Entry 4HZ9 (X-ray diffraction, 2.40 A resolution); this record covers chains A and B of the 3 polymer chains in the assembly.

# Chain A
Name: Putative cytoplasmic protein
Source organism: Ralstonia pickettii
Reference sequence: C6BHF2 (C6BHF2_RALP1); numbering as in UniProt (aligned over 1-119)
Sequence (119 residues; each row starts with the number of its first residue):
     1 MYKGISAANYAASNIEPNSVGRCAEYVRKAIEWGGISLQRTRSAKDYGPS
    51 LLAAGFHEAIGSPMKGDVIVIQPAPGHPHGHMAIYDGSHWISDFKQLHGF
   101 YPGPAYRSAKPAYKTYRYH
Disordered / not traced: 1

# Chain B
Name: Putative periplasmic protein
Source organism: Ralstonia pickettii
Reference sequence: C6BHF3 (C6BHF3_RALP1); residues 23-151 here = UniProt positions 23-151
Sequence (150 residues; row label = number of the first residue in the row):
     2 MGSSHHHHHHENLYFQGHMGSAQAAVSQNSPEAAAISFYTWFIQHDSDQT
    52 YPLSEPDIERYVATDTVGRLRNDYAHAGPPNGVDYFLKVQDYDSRDWLAH
   102 IQVQRALMLGDVAVVPVSFGSQDPVHVLVFLKRVDATWKIIKIDDTWEYR
Disordered / not traced: 2-28
Differences from the reference sequence: expression tag (2-22)

# Chain A / chain B interface
Contacting residue pairs (32):
  P75(A) with Y75(B); A76(B); H77(B)
  G76(A) with A78(B)
  F94(A) with D92(B)
  K95(A) with D92(B)
  Q96(A) with D92(B)
  L97(A) with D92(B), hydrogen bond (backbone-side chain); Y93(B); D94(B)
  H98(A) with D47(B), salt bridge; S48(B); D92(B), hydrogen bond (backbone-side chain); Y93(B), hydrogen bond (side chain-backbone)
  G99(A) with D49(B)
  F100(A) with D49(B), hydrogen bond (backbone-side chain)
  Y101(A) with D49(B), hydrogen bond (backbone-side chain)
  G103(A) with Q91(B)
  P104(A) with D85(B); Q91(B)
  A105(A) with P80(B)
  R107(A) with D47(B), salt bridge; S48(B); Y52(B); Q91(B), hydrogen bond (side chain-backbone)
  S108(A) with Y52(B); S55(B); Y75(B)
  K110(A) with Q50(B); T51(B); Y52(B); S55(B)
Also at the interface, not in a pair above, chain A (18 interface residues in all): H77, P102
Also at the interface, not in a pair above, chain B (21 interface residues in all): G79, V84, V90, S95

# In short
18 residues of chain A face 21 of chain B across their interface; the contacts include 6 hydrogen bonds and 2
salt bridges. Polar contacts include H98(A)-D47(B), R107(A)-D47(B) and L97(A)-D92(B).
Here chain A is Putative cytoplasmic protein and chain B is Putative periplasmic protein, both from Ralstonia
pickettii. Entry 4HZ9 (Crystal structure of the type VI native effector-immunity complex Tae3-Tai3 from
Ralstonia pickettii) was determined by X-ray diffraction (same publication as 4HZB).
